PDB entry 8K6S | X-ray diffraction, 1.60 A resolution | chains B and E of the 10 polymer chains in the assembly

[Chain B (and E)]
Protein: Cyanate hydratase
From: Escherichia coli K-12
Notes: EC 4.2.1.104; chain E of this document is another copy of the same molecule, construct and numbering; everything in this record applies to it too
UniProt: P00816 (CYNS_ECOLI); numbering as in UniProt (aligned over 1-156)
Amino-acid sequence (160 residues; numbered -3 to 156; the number before each row is that of its first residue; numbers below 1 keep their minus sign (Gly-3 is residue -3)):
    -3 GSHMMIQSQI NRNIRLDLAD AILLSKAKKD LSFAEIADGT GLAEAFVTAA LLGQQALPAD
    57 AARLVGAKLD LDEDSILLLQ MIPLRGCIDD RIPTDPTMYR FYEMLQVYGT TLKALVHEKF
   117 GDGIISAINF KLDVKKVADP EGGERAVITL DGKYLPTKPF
Unresolved in the structure: -3 to 0
Sequence notes: expression tag (-3 to 0)
Small-molecule neighbours: carbonate ion (CO3): Ile120, Ser122, Ala123, Ile124, Leu151
Swiss-Prot annotation at these positions:
  - active site: Arg96, Glu99, Ser122

[How chain B and chain E interact]
Pairs across the interface (25; chain B residue first):
  Ala15(B) with Ile6(E), hydrophobic
  Asp16(B) with Ile6(E); Asn7(E), hydrogen bond; Ile10(E)
  Leu19(B) with Ser4(E); Ile6(E), hydrophobic
  Lys22(B) with Gln3(E), hydrogen bond
  Ala23(B) with Gln3(E); Met77(E), hydrophobic
  Lys24(B) with Asp70(E), salt bridge; Leu73(E)
  Asp26(B) with Gln3(E)
  Leu27(B) with Gln3(E), hydrogen bond (backbone-side chain)
  Ser28(B) with Ile2(E)
  Asp86(B) with Arg87(E), salt bridge
  Ile88(B) with Arg87(E)
  Thr90(B) with Arg81(E), hydrogen bond (side chain-backbone); Gly82(E)
  Asp91(B) with Pro79(E); Leu80(E); Arg81(E), hydrogen bond (side chain-backbone)
  Pro92(B) with Arg81(E)
  Met94(B) with Leu80(E), hydrophobic
  Arg96(B) with Ile124(E)
  Tyr104(B) with Phe156(E)
Other interface residues (no listed pair), chain B (21 interface residues in all): Leu20, Leu48, Asp85, Arg87
Other interface residues (no listed pair), chain E (20 interface residues in all): Gln5, Arg8, Leu74, Asp86

[Overview]
The interface between chain B and chain E involves 21 residues on one side and 20 on the other; the contacts
include 5 hydrogen bonds and 2 salt bridges. Among the polar pairs are Lys24(B)-Asp70(E), Asp86(B)-Arg87(E)
and Asp16(B)-Asn7(E). Bound to chain B: carbonate ion.
Both chains are Cyanate hydratase (Escherichia coli K-12). Entry 8K6S (Crystal structure of E.coli Cyanase
complex with bicarbonate) was determined by X-ray diffraction together with 8K6G, 8K6H, 8K6U and 8K6X from the
same study.
